Entry 5X3T (X-ray diffraction, 2.65 A resolution); this record covers chains C and B of the 8 polymer chains in the assembly.

[Chain C]
Name: Antitoxin VapB26
From: Mycobacterium tuberculosis
UniProtKB: O53778 (VPB26_MYCTU); numbering as in UniProt (aligned over 1-71)
Amino-acid sequence (71 residues; row label = number of the first residue in the row):
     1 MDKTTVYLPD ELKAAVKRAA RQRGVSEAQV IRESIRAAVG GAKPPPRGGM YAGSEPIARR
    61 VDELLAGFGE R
Disordered / not traced: 71
Sequence notes: engineered mutation Mse50 (Leu in O53778)
Modified / non-standard residues: Mse1 (selenomethionine; parent Met); Mse50 (selenomethionine)
From the paper describing this entry:
  - mutagenesis - P46A: increased catalytic activity

[Chain B]
Name: Ribonuclease VapC26
From: Mycobacterium tuberculosis
Notes: EC 3.1.-.-
UniProtKB: O53779 (VPC26_MYCTU); residues 1-135 here = UniProt positions 1-135
Amino-acid sequence (155 residues; each row starts with the number of its first residue; numbers below 1 keep their minus sign (Mse-19 is residue -19)):
   -19 MGSSHHHHHH SSGLVPRGSH MIIDTSALLA YFDAAEPDHA AVSECIDSSA DALVVSPYVV
    41 AELDYLVATR VGVDAELAVL RELAGGAWEL ANCGAAEIEQ AARIVTKYQD QRIGIADAAN
   101 VVLADRYRTR TILTLDRRHF SALRPIGGGR FTVIP
Disordered / not traced: -19 to -2
Sequence notes: expression tag (-19 to 0)
Modified / non-standard residues: Mse-19 (selenomethionine); Mse1 (selenomethionine; parent Met)
UniProt features mapped onto this chain:
  - binding site (Mg(2+)): Asp4, Asp97
From the paper describing this entry:
  - self-association interface (contacts with another copy of this molecule); pairs are residue here / residue on that copy: Ile78-Leu60 (hydrophobic contact), Ile78-Val40 (hydrophobic contact), Ile78-Ala64 (hydrophobic contact), Ile78-Leu70 (hydrophobic contact), Ile95-Leu60 (hydrophobic contact), Ile95-Ala41 (hydrophobic contact), Pro37, Tyr38, Val40, Ala41, Leu57, Leu60, Ala64, Ala75, Ala82, Val85
  - catalytic residues: Asp4, Glu42, Asp97, Asp116
  - mutagenesis - L46A: increased catalytic activity

[Chain C / chain B interface]
Pairs across the interface - 8 pairs, chain C then chain B:
  Arg18(C) with Glu69(B)
  Arg21(C) with Glu69(B), salt bridge; Tyr107(B)
  Gln22(C) with Trp68(B); Glu69(B); Leu70(B), hydrogen bond (side chain-backbone); Asn72(B)
  Gly24(C) with Asn72(B)
Also at the interface, not in a pair above, chain B (8 interface residues in all): His0, Ala32, Ala71
Interface features reported in the paper:
  - hot spots on chain C (mutagenesis) - P46A, Y51A, Y51E: decreased binding to Ribonuclease VapC26 (chain B)
  - hot spots on chain B (mutagenesis) - L46A: decreased binding to Antitoxin VapB26 (chain C)

[Overview]
4 residues of chain C face 8 of chain B across their interface; the contacts include 1 hydrogen bond and 1
salt bridge. Among the polar pairs are Arg21(C)-Glu69(B) and Gln22(C)-Leu70(B). The paper reports catalytic
residues Asp4(B), Glu42(B) and Asp97(B) among others; P46A, Y51A and Y51E of chain C reduce binding to
Ribonuclease VapC26 (chain B).
Chain C is Antitoxin VapB26 and chain B is Ribonuclease VapC26, both from Mycobacterium tuberculosis; the
structure, VapBC from Mycobacterium tuberculosis, was determined by X-ray diffraction.
